PDB entry 1QQA | X-ray diffraction, 3.00 A resolution | chains M and A

# Chain M
Molecule: 17-nt DNA strand
Sequence (17 nucleotides; each row starts with the number of its first residue):
   699 TACGCAAGCG CTTGCGT

# Chain A
Molecule: Protein (purine nucleotide synthesis repressor)
Organism: Escherichia coli
Reference sequence: P0ACP7 (PURR_ECOLI); residues 2-341 here correspond to UniProt positions 1-340 (UniProt number = residue number - 1)
Sequence (340 residues; numbered 2 to 341; the number before each row is that of its first residue):
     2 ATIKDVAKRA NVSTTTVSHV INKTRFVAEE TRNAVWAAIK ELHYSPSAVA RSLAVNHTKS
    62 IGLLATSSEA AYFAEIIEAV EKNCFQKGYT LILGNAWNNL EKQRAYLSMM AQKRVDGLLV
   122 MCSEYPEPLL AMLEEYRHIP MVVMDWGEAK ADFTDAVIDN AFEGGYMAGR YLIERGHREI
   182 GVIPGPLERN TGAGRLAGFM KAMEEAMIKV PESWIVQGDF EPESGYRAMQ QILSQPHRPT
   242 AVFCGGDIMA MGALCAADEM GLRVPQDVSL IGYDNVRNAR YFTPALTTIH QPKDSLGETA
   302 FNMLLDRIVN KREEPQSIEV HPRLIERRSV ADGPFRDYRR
Disordered / not traced: 2, 341
Differences from the reference sequence: engineered mutation Ala55 (Lys54 in P0ACP7)
Residues lining bound ligands: hypoxanthine (HPA): Ala71, Tyr73, Phe74, Ser124, Arg190, Thr192, Arg196, Phe221, Asp275

# Interface between chain M and chain A
Pairs across the interface - 19 pairs, chain M then chain A:
  DA700(M) - Ala29(A)  phosphate contact
  DC701(M) - Thr17(A)  sugar contact
  DC701(M) - Arg26(A)  base contact
  DC701(M) - Phe27(A)  phosphate contact
  DC701(M) - Val28(A)  phosphate contact
  DC701(M) - Ala29(A)  hydrogen bond to the phosphate
  DC701(M) - Thr32(A)  hydrogen bond to the phosphate
  DG702(M) - Val13(A)  phosphate contact
  DG702(M) - Ser14(A)  hydrogen bond to the phosphate
  DG702(M) - Thr16(A)  base contact
  DG702(M) - Thr17(A)  hydrogen bond to the phosphate
  DG702(M) - Arg26(A)  hydrogen bond to the base
  DC703(M) - Thr16(A)  hydrogen bond to the base
  DA704(M) - Thr16(A)  hydrogen bond to the base
  DG706(M) - Ala55(A)  base contact
  DC707(M) - Leu54(A)  sugar contact
  DC707(M) - Ala55(A)  base contact
  DG708(M) - Leu54(A)  sugar contact
  DC709(M) - Arg115(A)  salt bridge to the phosphate
Other interface residues (no listed pair), chain A (13 interface residues in all): Asn12

# Overview
Chain M and chain A form an interface of 9 and 13 residues respectively; the contacts include 7 hydrogen bonds
and 1 salt bridge. Among the polar pairs are DG702(M)-Arg26(A), DC703(M)-Thr16(A) and DA704(M)-Thr16(A).
Ligands of chain A: hypoxanthine.
Here chain M is a 17-nt DNA strand and chain A is Protein (purine nucleotide synthesis repressor) (Escherichia
coli). Entry 1QQA (Purine repressor mutant-hypoxanthine-palindromic operator complex) was determined by X-ray
diffraction, deposited together with 1QQB, 1QP0, 1QP4 and 1QP7.
